Entry 5U68 (X-ray diffraction, 3.08 A resolution); this record covers chains A and G of the 6 polymer chains in the assembly.

Chain A:
Molecule: Chimera protein of Fusion glycoprotein F0 and Envelope glycoprotein
From: Human respiratory syncytial virus A (strain A2)
Notes: fragment: UNP P03420 residues 1-513, UNP M1E1E4 residues 1-28
UniProt: chimeric construct of P03420, M1E1E4: residues 1-513 from P03420 (FUS_HRSVA) positions 1-513 (same numbers); residues 518-545 from M1E1E4 positions 1-28 (UniProt number = residue number - 517)
Sequence (562 residues; numbered 1 to 562; the number before each row is that of its first residue):
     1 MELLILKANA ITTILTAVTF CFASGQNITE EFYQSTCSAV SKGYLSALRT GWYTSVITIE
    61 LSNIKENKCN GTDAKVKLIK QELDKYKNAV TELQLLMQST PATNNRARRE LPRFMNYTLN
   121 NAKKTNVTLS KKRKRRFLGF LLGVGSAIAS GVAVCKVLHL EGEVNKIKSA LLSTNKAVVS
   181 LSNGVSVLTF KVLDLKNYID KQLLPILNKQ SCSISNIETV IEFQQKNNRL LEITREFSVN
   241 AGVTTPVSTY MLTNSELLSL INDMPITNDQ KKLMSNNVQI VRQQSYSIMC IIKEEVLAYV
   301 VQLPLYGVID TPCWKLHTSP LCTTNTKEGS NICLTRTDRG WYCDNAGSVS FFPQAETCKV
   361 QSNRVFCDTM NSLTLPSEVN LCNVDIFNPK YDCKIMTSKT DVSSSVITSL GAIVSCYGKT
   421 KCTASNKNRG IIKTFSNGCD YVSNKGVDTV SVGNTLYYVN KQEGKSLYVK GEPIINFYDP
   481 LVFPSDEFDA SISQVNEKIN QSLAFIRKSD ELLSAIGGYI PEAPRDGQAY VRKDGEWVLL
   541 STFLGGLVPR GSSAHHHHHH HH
Unresolved in the structure: 1-24, 100-136, 510-562
Construct notes: conflict Ala102 (Pro in P03420), Cys155 (Ser in P03420), Phe190 (Ser in P03420), Leu207 (Val in P03420), Cys290 (Ser in P03420), Val379 (Ile in P03420), Val447 (Met in P03420); linker (514-517); expression tag (546-562)
Disulfides: Cys37-Cys439, Cys69-Cys212, Cys155-Cys290, Cys313-Cys343, Cys322-Cys333, Cys358-Cys367, Cys382-Cys393, Cys416-Cys422
UniProt features mapped onto this chain:
  - region: Phe137 to Val157 (Fusion peptide)
  - site (Cleavage): Arg109, Glu110, Arg136, Phe137
  - glycosylation (N-linked (GlcNAc...) asparagine): Asn27, Asn70, Asn116, Asn120, Asn126, Asn500
From the paper describing this entry:
  - mutagenesis - D310A: abolished binding to 25P13
  - mutagenesis - G307R: decreased binding to 25P13
  - mutagenesis - D310A: abolished binding to MPE8 (chain G)

Chain G:
Molecule: MPE8
From: Homo sapiens
Sequence (294 residues; numbered 1 to 294; the number before each row is that of its first residue):
     1 MELGLRWVFL VAILEGVQCE VQLVESGGGL VKPGGSLRLS CAASGFTFSS YSMNWVRQAP
    61 GKGLEWVSSI SSSSSYIYYA DSVKGRFTIS RDNAKNSLYL QMNSLRAEDT AVYYCARARA
   121 TGYNSITPYF DIWGQGTLVT VSSGTGGSGG GGSGGGGSGG GASQSVVTQT PSVSGAPGQR
   181 VTISCTGSSS NIGAGYDVHW YQQLPGTAPK LLIYDNNNRP SGVPDRFSAS KSGTSASLAI
   241 TGLQAEDEAD YYCQSYDRSL SGVFGTGTKV TVLGSGENLY FQSGGSGGHH HHHH
Unresolved in the structure: 1-19, 144-165, 275-294
Disulfides: Cys41-Cys115, Cys185-Cys253

How chain A and chain G interact:
Pairs across the interface (13; chain A residue first):
  Lys427(A) with Tyr123(G)
  Asn428(A) with Asn217(G), hydrogen bond (backbone-side chain)
  Arg429(A) with Asn217(G); Asn218(G)
  Gly430(A) with Asn217(G), hydrogen bond (backbone-side chain); Asn218(G)
  Ile431(A) with Tyr214(G); Asn218(G), hydrogen bond (backbone-side chain)
  Thr449(A) with Tyr123(G)
  Leu456(A) with Gly122(G)
  Tyr458(A) with Gly122(G); Tyr123(G), hydrophobic; Asn124(G), hydrogen bond (side chain-backbone)
Interface residues without a listed pair, chain A (10 interface residues in all): Ser425, Asp448

In short:
10 residues of chain A and 6 residues of chain G are in contact; the contacts include 4 hydrogen bonds. Among
the polar pairs are Asn428(A)-Asn217(G), Gly430(A)-Asn217(G) and Ile431(A)-Asn218(G). From the paper: D310A of
chain A abolishes binding to 25P13; G307R of chain A reduces binding to 25P13.
Here chain A is Chimera protein of Fusion glycoprotein F0 and Envelope glycoprotein (Human respiratory
syncytial virus A (strain A2)) and chain G is MPE8 (Homo sapiens). Entry 5U68 (Structural basis for antibody
cross-neutralization of respiratory syncytial virus and human metapneumovirus) was determined by X-ray
diffraction.
